6A03 - chains A and B; structure by X-ray diffraction, 2.60 A resolution.

== Chain A (and B) ==
Protein: Stimulator of interferon genes protein
Organism: Sus scrofa
Notes: chain B of this document is another copy of the same molecule, construct and numbering; everything in this record applies to it too
UniProt: B8XX90 (STING_PIG); numbering as in UniProt (aligned over 152-342)
Sequence (201 residues; each row starts with the number of its first residue):
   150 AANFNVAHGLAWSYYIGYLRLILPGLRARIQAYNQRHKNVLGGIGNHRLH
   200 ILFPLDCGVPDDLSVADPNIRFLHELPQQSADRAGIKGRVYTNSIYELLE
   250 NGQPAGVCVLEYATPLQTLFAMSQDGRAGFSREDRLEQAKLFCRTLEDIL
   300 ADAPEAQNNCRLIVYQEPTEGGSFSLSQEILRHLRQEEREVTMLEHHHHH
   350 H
Disordered / not traced: 150-153, 187-191, 318-322, 339-350 (chain B: 150-152, 190-191, 275-277, 318-322, 341-350)
Construct notes: expression tag (150-151, 343-350); conflict Glu-260 (Gly in B8XX90)
UniProt features mapped onto this chain:
  - region: Glu-339 to Met-342 (C-terminal tail (CTT))
  - binding site (2',3'-cGAMP): Ser-162, Tyr-167, Arg-238, Thr-263
  - binding site (3',3'-c-di-GMP): Ser-162, Tyr-167, Arg-238 to Thr-241, Thr-263
  - binding site (2',3'-cUAMP): Tyr-167, Arg-238, Thr-263
  - cross-link: Lys-236 (Glycyl lysine isopeptide (Lys-Gly) (interchain with G-Cter in ubiquitin))
Residues lining bound ligands: 2BA ((2R,3R,3aS,5R,7aR,9R,10R,10aS,12R,14aR)-2,9-bis(6-amino-9H-purin-9-yl)octahydro-2H,7H-difuro[3,2-d:3',2'-j][1,3,7,9,2,8 ]tetraoxadiphosphacyclododecine-3,5,10,12-tetrol 5,12-dioxide): Ser-162, Tyr-163, Gly-166, Tyr-167, Ile-235, Arg-238, Val-239, Tyr-240, Thr-263, Pro-264, Thr-267

== Chain A / chain B interface ==
Residue-residue contacts (84):
  Val-155(A) with His-157(B); Gly-158(B)
  His-157(A) with Phe-153(B); Asn-154(B); Val-155(B)
  Gly-158(A) with Val-155(B); Gly-158(B); Leu-159(B)
  Leu-159(A) with Gly-158(B); Ser-162(B)
  Trp-161(A) with Thr-267(B); Met-271(B), hydrophobic
  Ser-162(A) with Leu-159(B); Thr-267(B)
  Ile-165(A) with Thr-267(B); Ala-270(B), hydrophobic
  Tyr-167(A) with Ile-235(B)
  Arg-169(A) with Ala-270(B)
  Val-208(A) with Ala-233(B), hydrophobic
  Pro-209(A) with Ala-233(B); Gly-234(B)
  Asp-210(A) with Asp-231(B); Arg-232(B); Ala-233(B); Gly-234(B), hydrogen bond (backbone-backbone)
  Asp-211(A) with Lys-236(B), salt bridge
  Leu-212(A) with Gly-234(B)
  Ser-213(A) with Lys-236(B)
  Phe-221(A) with Lys-236(B)
  Glu-224(A) with Lys-236(B); Gly-237(B)
  Asp-231(A) with Asp-210(B)
  Arg-232(A) with Asp-210(B), salt bridge; Thr-263(B); Gln-266(B), hydrogen bond
  Ala-233(A) with Val-208(B), hydrophobic; Pro-209(B); Asp-210(B), hydrogen bond (backbone-side chain); Glu-260(B); Tyr-261(B), hydrogen bond (backbone-backbone); Thr-263(B)
  Gly-234(A) with Asp-210(B), hydrogen bond (backbone-backbone); Leu-212(B); Ser-243(B); Tyr-245(B), hydrogen bond (backbone-side chain); Leu-259(B)
  Ile-235(A) with Tyr-167(B); Thr-241(B); Ser-243(B); Glu-260(B)
  Lys-236(A) with Phe-221(B); Glu-224(B); Ser-243(B), hydrogen bond (backbone-side chain); Tyr-245(B)
  Gly-237(A) with Thr-241(B)
  Arg-238(A) with Thr-263(B)
  Val-239(A) with Val-239(B), hydrophobic
  Thr-241(A) with Ile-235(B); Gly-237(B); Arg-238(B)
  Ser-243(A) with Ile-235(B); Lys-236(B), hydrogen bond (side chain-backbone)
  Tyr-245(A) with Gly-234(B), hydrogen bond (side chain-backbone); Lys-236(B), hydrogen bond
  Leu-259(A) with Gly-234(B)
  Glu-260(A) with Ile-235(B)
  Tyr-261(A) with Ala-233(B), hydrogen bond (backbone-backbone); Gly-234(B)
  Thr-263(A) with Arg-232(B); Ala-233(B); Arg-238(B)
  Gln-266(A) with Arg-232(B); Ala-233(B)
  Thr-267(A) with Trp-161(B); Ile-165(B)
  Ala-270(A) with Ile-165(B), hydrophobic; Arg-169(B)
  Met-271(A) with Trp-161(B), hydrophobic
  Asp-274(A) with Trp-161(B)
  Arg-276(A) with Tyr-164(B); Ile-298(B), hydrogen bond (side chain-backbone); Asp-301(B), hydrogen bond (side chain-backbone); Ala-302(B)
  Ala-277(A) with Trp-161(B), hydrophobic
Other interface residues (no listed pair), chain A (44 interface residues in all): Asn-154, Gly-166, Gln-227, Asn-242
Other interface residues (no listed pair), chain B (42 interface residues in all): Asp-211

== Overview ==
The interface between chain A and chain B involves 44 residues on one side and 42 on the other, with 13
hydrogen bonds and 2 salt bridges. Polar pairs include Asp-211(A)/Lys-236(B), Arg-232(A)/Asp-210(B) and
Arg-232(A)/Gln-266(B). Bound to chain A: compound 2BA.
Chain A and chain B are both Stimulator of interferon genes protein (Sus scrofa); the structure, Structure of
pSTING complex, was determined by X-ray diffraction (same publication as 6A04, 6A05, 6A06 and 6IYF).
